3PPK - chain A; structure by X-ray diffraction, 3.00 A resolution.

== Chain A ==
Name: Serine/threonine-protein kinase B-raf
Organism: Homo sapiens
Notes: EC 2.7.11.1; fragment: Kinase domain
Reference sequence: P15056 (BRAF_HUMAN); numbering as in UniProt (aligned over 432-726)
Sequence (307 residues; each row starts with the number of its first residue):
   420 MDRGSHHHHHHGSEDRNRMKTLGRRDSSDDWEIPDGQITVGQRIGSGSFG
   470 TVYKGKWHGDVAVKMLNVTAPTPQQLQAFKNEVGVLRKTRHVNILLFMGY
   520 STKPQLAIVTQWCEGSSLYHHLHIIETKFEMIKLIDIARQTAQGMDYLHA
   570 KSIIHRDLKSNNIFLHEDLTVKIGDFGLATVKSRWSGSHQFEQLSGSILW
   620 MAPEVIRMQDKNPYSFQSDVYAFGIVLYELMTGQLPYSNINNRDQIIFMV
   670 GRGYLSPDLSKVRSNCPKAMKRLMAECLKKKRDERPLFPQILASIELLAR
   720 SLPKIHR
Not modelled in the structure: 420-447, 601-614, 724-726
Sequence notes: expression tag (420-431)
Curated features (UniProtKB/Swiss-Prot):
  - active site: Asp-576 (Proton acceptor)
  - binding site (ATP): Ile-463 to Val-471, Lys-483
  - site: Met-438, Lys-439 (Breakpoint for translocation to form KIAA1549-BRAF fusion protein)
  - modified residue: Ser-446 (Phosphoserine), Ser-447 (Phosphoserine), Arg-671 (Omega-N-methylarginine)
  - cross-link: Lys-578 (Glycyl lysine isopeptide (Lys-Gly) (interchain with G-Cter in ubiquitin))

== Overview ==
Curated annotation (UniProt) lists active-site residue Asp-576 and 10 ATP-binding residues.
Chain A is Serine/threonine-protein kinase B-raf (Homo sapiens); the structure, Human B-Raf Kinase in Complex
with a Non-Oxime Furopyridine Inhibitor, was determined by X-ray diffraction together with 3PPJ, 3PRF and 3PRI
from the same study.
